1VQM - chains 0 and B of the 32 polymer chains in the assembly; structure by X-ray diffraction, 2.30 A resolution.

Chain 0:
Molecule: 23S ribosomal RNA
Organism: Haloarcula marismortui
Sequence (2922 nucleotides; numbered 2 to 2923; the number before each row is that of its first residue):
     2 UUGGCUACUAUGCCAGCUGGUGGAUUGCUCGGCUCAGGCGCUGAUGAAGG
    52 ACGUGCCAAGCUGCGAUAAGCCAUGGGGAGCCGCACGGAGGCGAAGAACC
   102 AUGGAUUUCCGAAUGAGAAUCUCUCUAACAAUUGCUUCGCGCAAUGAGGA
   152 ACCCCGAGAACUGAAACAUCUCAGUAUCGGGAGGAACAGAAAACGCAAUG
   202 UGAUGUCGUUAGUAACCGCGAGUGAACGCGAUACAGCCCAAACCGAAGCC
   252 CUCACGGGCAAUGUGGUGUCAGGGCUACCUCUCAUCAGCCGACCGUCUCG
   302 ACGAAGUCUCUUGGAACAGAGCGUGAUACAGGGUGACAACCCCGUACUCG
   352 AGACCAGUACGACGUGCGGUAGUGCCAGAGUAGCGGGGGUUGGAUAUCCC
   402 UCGCGAAUAACGCAGGCAUCGACUGCGAAGGCUAAACACAACCUGAGACC
   452 GAUAGUGAACAAGUAGUGUGAACGAACGCUGCAAAGUACCCUCAGAAGGG
   502 AGGCGAAAUAGAGCAUGAAAUCAGUUGGCGAUCGAGCGACAGGGCAUACA
   552 AGGUCCCUCGACGAAUGACCGACGCGCGAGCGUCCAGUAAGACUCACGGG
   602 AAGCCGAUGUUCUGUCGUACGUUUUGAAAAACGAGCCAGGGAGUGUGUCU
   652 GCAUGGCAAGUCUAACCGGAGUAUCCGGGGAGGCACAGGGAAACCGACAU
   702 GGCCGCAGGGCUUUGCCCGAGGGCCGCCGUCUUCAAGGGCGGGGAGCCAU
   752 GUGGACACGACCCGAAUCCGGACGAUCUACGCAUGGACAAGAUGAAGCGU
   802 GCCGAAAGGCACGUGGAAGUCUGUUAGAGUUGGUGUCCUACAAUACCCUC
   852 UCGUGAUCUAUGUGUAGGGGUGAAAGGCCCAUCGAGUCCGGCAACAGCUG
   902 GUUCCAAUCGAAACAUGUCGAAGCAUGACCUCCGCCGAGGUAGUCUGUGA
   952 GGUAGAGCGACCGAUUGGUGUGUCCGCCUCCGAGAGGAGUCGGCACACCU
  1002 GUCAAACUCCAAACUUACAGACGCCGUUUGACGCGGGGAUUCCGGUGCGC
  1052 GGGGUAAGCCUGUGUACCAGGAGGGGAACAACCCAGAGAUAGGUUAAGGU
  1102 CCCCAAGUGUGGAUUAAGUGUAAUCCUCUGAAGGUGGUCUCGAGCCCUAG
  1152 ACAGCCGGGAGGUGAGCUUAGAAGCAGCUACCCUCUAAGAAAAGCGUAAC
  1202 AGCUUACCGGCCGAGGUUUGAGGCGCCCAAAAUGAUCGGGACUCAAAUCC
  1252 ACCACCGAGACCUGUCCGUACCACUCAUACUGGUAAUCGAGUAGAUUGGC
  1302 GCUCUAAUUGGAUGGAAGUAGGGGUGAAAACUCCUAUGGACCGAUUAGUG
  1352 ACGAAAAUCCUGGCCAUAGUAGCAGCGAUAGUCGGGUGAGAACCCCGACG
  1402 GCCUAAUGGAUAAGGGUUCCUCAGCACUGCUGAUCAGCUGAGGGUUAGCC
  1452 GGUCCUAAGUCAUACCGCAACUCGACUAUGACGAAAUGGGAAACGGGUUA
  1502 AUAUUCCCGUGCCACUAUGCAGUGAAAGUUGACGCCCUGGGGUCGAUCAC
  1552 GCUGGGCAUUCGCCCAGUCGAACCGUCCAACUCCGUGGAAGCCGUAAUGG
  1602 CAGGAAGCGGACGAACGGCGGCAUAGGGAAACGUGAUUCAACCUGGGGCC
  1652 CAUGAAAAGACGAGCAUAGUGUCCGUACCGAGAACCGACACAGGUGUCCA
  1702 UGGCGGCGAAAGCCAAGGCCUGUCGGGAGCAACCAACGUUAGGGAAUUCG
  1752 GCAAGUUAGUCCCGUACCUUCGGAAGAAGGGAUGCCUGCUCCGGAACGGA
  1802 GCAGGUCGCAGUGACUCGGAAGCUCGGACUGUCUAGUAACAACAUAGGUG
  1852 ACCGCAAAUCCGCAAGGACUCGUACGGUCACUGAAUCCUGCCCAGUGCAG
  1902 GUAUCUGAACACCUCGUACAAGAGGACGAAGGACCUGUCAACGGCGGGGG
  1952 UAACUAUGACCCUCUUAAGGUAGCGUAGUACCUUGCCGCAUCAGUAGCGG
  2002 CUUGCAUGAAUGGAUUAACCAGAGCUUCACUGUCCCAACGUUGGGCCCGG
  2052 UGAACUGUACAUUCCAGUGCGGAGUCUGGAGACACCCAGGGGGAAGCGAA
  2102 GACCCUAUGGAGCUUUACUGCAGGCUGUCGCUGAGACGUGGUCGCCGAUG
  2152 UGCAGCAUAGGUAGGAGACACUACACAGGUACCCGCGCUAGCGGGCCACC
  2202 GAGUCAACAGUGAAAUACUACCCGUCGGUGACUGCGACUCUCACUCCGGG
  2252 AGGAGGACACCGAUAGCCGGGCAGUUUGACUGGGGCGGUACGCGCUCGAA
  2302 AAGAUAUCGAGCGCGCCCUAUGGCUAUCUCAGCCGGGACAGAGACCCGGC
  2352 GAAGAGUGCAAGAGCAAAAGAUAGCUUGACAGUGUUCUUCCCAACGAGGA
  2402 ACGCUGACGCGAAAGCGUGGUCUAGCGAACCAAUUAGCCUGCUUGAUGCG
  2452 GGCAAUUGAUGACAGAAAAGCUACCCUAGGGAUAACAGAGUCGUCACUCG
  2502 CAAGAGCACAUAUCGACCGAGUGGCUUGCUACCUCGAUGUCGGUUCCCUC
  2552 CAUCCUGCCCGUGCAGAAGCGGGCAAGGGUGAGGUUGUUCGCCUAUUAAA
  2602 GGAGGUCGUGAGCUGGGUUUAGACCGUCGUGAGACAGGUCGGCUGCUAUC
  2652 UACUGGGUGUGUAAUGGUGUCUGACAAGAACGACCGUAUAGUACGAGAGG
  2702 AACUACGGUUGGUGGCCACUGGUGUACCGGUUGUUCGAGAGAGCACGUGC
  2752 CGGGUAGCCACGCCACACGGGGUAAGAGCUGAACGCAUCUAAGCUCGAAA
  2802 CCCACUUGGAAAAGAGACACCGCCGAGGUCCCGCGUACAAGACGCGGUCG
  2852 AUAGACUCGGGGUGUGCGCGUCGAGGUAACGAGACGUUAAGCCCACGAGC
  2902 ACUAACAGACCAAAGCCAUCAU
Unresolved in the structure: 2-9, 126-127, 715, 971-998, 1560, 1952-1963, 2137-2236, 2339-2343, 2665-2666, 2915-2923
Differences from the reference sequence: modified residue (628, 2587-2588, 2619, 2621)
Modified / non-standard residues: 1MA (6-hydro-1-methyladenosine-5'-monophosphate) at position 628, OMU (o2'-methyluridine 5'-monophosphate) at position 2587, OMG (o2'-methylguanosine-5'-monophosphate) at position 2588, UR3 (3-methyluridine-5'-monophoshate) at position 2619, PSU (pseudouridine-5'-monophosphate) at position 2621
Bound ions: Mg2+ site 1 near G28 (its only coordinating residue here); Sr2+ site 1: C34, U457; Na+ site 1: C40, C443; Na+ site 2: G56, A59, G61; Sr2+ site 2: C85, A86, C87 (shared with 1 residue of chain T); Na+ site 3 near U108 (its only coordinating residue here); Na+ site 4: C141, G142; Na+ site 5 near U146 (its only coordinating residue here); Sr2+ site 3: G147, A183 (shared with 1 residue of chain M); Mg2+ site 2: C162, U2276; Mg2+ site 3: A165, A167, C168; Na+ site 6: A165, A166, A167; 47 more Mg2+ sites not listed; 53 more Na+ sites not listed; 2 more K+ sites not listed; 75 more Sr2+ sites not listed

Chain B:
Protein: 50S ribosomal protein L3P
Organism: Haloarcula marismortui
Chain sequence (338 residues; each row starts with the number of its first residue; numbering starts at 0):
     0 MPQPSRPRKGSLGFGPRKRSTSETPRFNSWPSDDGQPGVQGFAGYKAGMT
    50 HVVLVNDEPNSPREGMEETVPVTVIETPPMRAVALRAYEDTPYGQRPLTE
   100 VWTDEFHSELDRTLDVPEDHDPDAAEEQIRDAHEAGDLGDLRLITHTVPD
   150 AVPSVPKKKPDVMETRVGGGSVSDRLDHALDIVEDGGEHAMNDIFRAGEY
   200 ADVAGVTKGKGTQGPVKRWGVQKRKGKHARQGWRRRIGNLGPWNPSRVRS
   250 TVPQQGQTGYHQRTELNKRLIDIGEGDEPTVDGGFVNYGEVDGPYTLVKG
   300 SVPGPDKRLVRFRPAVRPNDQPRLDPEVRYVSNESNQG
Unresolved in the structure: 0
Bound ions: Sr2+ site 1: Gln230 (shared with G836(0), U2615(0) of chain 0); Na+ near Gln230 (its only coordinating residue here); Sr2+ site 2: Asn243, Ser245; Mg2+: Asn335 (shared with A2757(0) of chain 0)

Chain 0 / chain B interface:
Residue-residue contacts (338):
  G834(0) with Arg229(B), phosphate contact
  U835(0) with Lys226(B), phosphate contact; Arg229(B), salt bridge to the phosphate; Gln230(B), hydrogen bond to the phosphate
  G836(0) with Arg229(B), phosphate contact; Gln230(B), phosphate contact
  U837(0) with Gln230(B), phosphate contact
  U1234(0) with Pro244(B), base contact; Arg246(B), hydrogen bond to the base; Arg248(B), sugar contact
  A1732(0) with Thr211(B), hydrogen bond to the sugar; Gln212(B), sugar contact
  A1733(0) with Thr211(B), sugar contact; Gln212(B), sugar contact; Gly213(B), hydrogen bond to the phosphate; Gln254(B), sugar contact
  C1734(0) with Gly213(B), phosphate contact; Arg234(B), salt bridge to the phosphate; Arg235(B), hydrogen bond to the sugar
  C1735(0) with Gly231(B), sugar contact; Trp232(B), phosphate contact; Arg233(B), hydrogen bond to the phosphate; Arg234(B), hydrogen bond to the phosphate; Arg235(B), sugar contact
  A1736(0) with Gly231(B), phosphate contact; Arg233(B), salt bridge to the phosphate
  C1750(0) with Lys226(B), base contact
  G1751(0) with Lys226(B), hydrogen bond to the base
  C1753(0) with Lys226(B), base contact; Arg229(B), hydrogen bond to the base
  A1754(0) with Arg229(B), hydrogen bond to the sugar
  U2034(0) with Gly225(B), hydrogen bond to the phosphate
  C2035(0) with Lys224(B), phosphate contact; Gly225(B), hydrogen bond to the phosphate
  C2036(0) with Lys224(B), salt bridge to the phosphate
  C2037(0) with Lys224(B), hydrogen bond to the phosphate
  A2038(0) with Gln221(B), phosphate contact; Lys222(B), hydrogen bond to the phosphate; Lys224(B), salt bridge to the phosphate
  A2039(0) with Val215(B), phosphate contact; Lys222(B), phosphate contact; Arg234(B), salt bridge to the phosphate
  C2065(0) with Arg246(B), hydrogen bond to the phosphate
  C2066(0) with Pro244(B), phosphate contact; Arg246(B), salt bridge to the phosphate
  G2073(0) with Asn243(B), base contact
  G2090(0) with Gln253(B), hydrogen bond to the base; Gln254(B), hydrogen bond to the sugar
  G2091(0) with Arg235(B), salt bridge to the phosphate; Leu239(B), base contact; Gln253(B), hydrogen bond to the base
  G2092(0) with Trp232(B), hydrogen bond to the phosphate; Arg235(B), salt bridge to the phosphate; Leu239(B), sugar contact
  G2093(0) with Asn238(B), phosphate contact; Leu239(B), hydrogen bond to the phosphate; Gly240(B), sugar contact; Pro241(B), hydrogen bond to the sugar; Trp242(B), hydrogen bond to the sugar; Pro244(B), hydrogen bond to the sugar; Ser245(B), hydrogen bond to the base; Arg246(B), base contact; Val247(B), base contact
  G2094(0) with Trp242(B), sugar contact; Ser245(B), sugar contact
  A2096(0) with Trp242(B), sugar contact
  G2544(0) with His227(B), base contact
  U2545(0) with Gln2(B), hydrogen bond to the phosphate
  U2546(0) with Gln2(B), base contact; Gln221(B), sugar contact; Ile236(B), sugar contact; Gly237(B), hydrogen bond to the sugar; Asn238(B), base contact
  C2547(0) with Gln2(B), base contact; Arg5(B), salt bridge to the phosphate; Lys8(B), phosphate contact; Val220(B), phosphate contact; Gln221(B), hydrogen bond to the phosphate; Asn238(B), hydrogen bond to the base; Pro252(B), sugar contact
  C2548(0) with Arg5(B), salt bridge to the phosphate; Arg7(B), phosphate contact; Lys8(B), hydrogen bond to the phosphate; Pro241(B), base contact; Arg248(B), sugar contact; Thr250(B), hydrogen bond to the sugar; Val251(B), sugar contact; Pro252(B), sugar contact
  C2549(0) with Arg7(B), salt bridge to the phosphate; Leu11(B), phosphate contact; Arg248(B), hydrogen bond to the sugar; Thr250(B), sugar contact
  G2580(0) with Pro6(B), phosphate contact
  U2581(0) with Ser4(B), base contact; Arg5(B), hydrogen bond to the phosphate; Pro6(B), phosphate contact
  G2582(0) with Pro3(B), phosphate contact; Ser4(B), hydrogen bond to the phosphate
  A2583(0) with Pro3(B), phosphate contact
  C2591(0) with Pro1(B), phosphate contact
  G2606(0) with Pro241(B), base contact; Asn243(B), hydrogen bond to the sugar; Arg248(B), base contact
  U2607(0) with Trp242(B), stacking on the base; Asn243(B), hydrogen bond to the phosphate
  G2609(0) with Asn238(B), base contact; Gly240(B), base contact; Pro241(B), sugar contact; Trp242(B), hydrogen bond to the sugar
  U2610(0) with Asn238(B), base contact; Trp242(B), phosphate contact
  G2613(0) with Arg223(B), hydrogen bond to the sugar; Trp232(B), sugar contact; Gly237(B), base contact
  C2614(0) with Arg223(B), hydrogen bond to the sugar; His227(B), hydrogen bond to the sugar; Gln230(B), phosphate contact; Trp232(B), sugar contact
  U2615(0) with Lys226(B), phosphate contact; His227(B), sugar contact; Gln230(B), phosphate contact
  G2616(0) with Lys226(B), salt bridge to the phosphate
  A2653(0) with Arg246(B), sugar contact; Val247(B), hydrogen bond to the sugar
  C2654(0) with Val247(B), sugar contact; Arg248(B), sugar contact; Ser249(B), phosphate contact; Gln253(B), hydrogen bond to the sugar
  U2655(0) with Arg217(B), hydrogen bond to the sugar; Ser249(B), phosphate contact; Gln253(B), hydrogen bond to the sugar; Gln254(B), hydrogen bond to the sugar
  G2656(0) with Pro15(B), phosphate contact; Arg16(B), hydrogen bond to the phosphate; Lys17(B), phosphate contact; Arg217(B), hydrogen bond to the phosphate; Gly255(B), sugar contact; Gln256(B), hydrogen bond to the sugar
  G2657(0) with Lys17(B), phosphate contact; Arg18(B), hydrogen bond to the phosphate; Gln256(B), sugar contact
  G2658(0) with Arg18(B), salt bridge to the phosphate
  G2668(0) with Asp114(B), hydrogen bond to the base
  U2669(0) with Thr112(B), hydrogen bond to the sugar; Leu113(B), sugar contact; Asp114(B), sugar contact
  G2670(0) with Arg85(B), base contact; Thr112(B), sugar contact; Leu113(B), sugar contact; Val161(B), sugar contact
  U2671(0) with Arg25(B), salt bridge to the phosphate; Arg85(B), hydrogen bond to the base; Ile143(B), sugar contact; Val161(B), phosphate contact; Glu163(B), hydrogen bond to the sugar
  C2672(0) with Arg25(B), salt bridge to the phosphate; Arg85(B), sugar contact; Tyr87(B), hydrogen bond to the sugar; Arg141(B), hydrogen bond to the phosphate; Met162(B), phosphate contact; Glu163(B), hydrogen bond to the phosphate
  U2673(0) with Tyr87(B), sugar contact; Gln94(B), hydrogen bond to the sugar; Arg141(B), salt bridge to the phosphate
  G2674(0) with Tyr92(B), sugar contact; Gly93(B), phosphate contact; Gln94(B), hydrogen bond to the phosphate
  A2678(0) with Leu11(B), hydrogen bond to the sugar; Gly12(B), base contact
  G2679(0) with Leu11(B), sugar contact; Gly12(B), sugar contact
  A2680(0) with Pro6(B), base contact
  A2681(0) with Ser10(B), hydrogen bond to the base
  C2682(0) with Arg316(B), salt bridge to the phosphate
  C2707(0) with Asn59(B), phosphate contact
  G2708(0) with Asn59(B), sugar contact
  G2713(0) with Pro6(B), sugar contact
  U2714(0) with Arg7(B), phosphate contact; Lys8(B), phosphate contact; Gly9(B), hydrogen bond to the phosphate; Ser10(B), hydrogen bond to the phosphate; Phe13(B), sugar contact
  G2715(0) with Gly9(B), phosphate contact; Ser10(B), hydrogen bond to the phosphate; Phe13(B), sugar contact; Arg16(B), salt bridge to the phosphate; Arg262(B), hydrogen bond to the phosphate; Glu264(B), hydrogen bond to the base
  G2716(0) with Thr206(B), sugar contact; Arg262(B), salt bridge to the phosphate; Glu264(B), sugar contact; Ser300(B), hydrogen bond to the base; Pro302(B), sugar contact
  C2717(0) with Lys45(B), hydrogen bond to the phosphate; Met48(B), hydrogen bond to the sugar; Thr206(B), phosphate contact; Lys207(B), hydrogen bond to the phosphate; Ser300(B), sugar contact; Val301(B), sugar contact; Pro302(B), sugar contact; Gly303(B), hydrogen bond to the phosphate
  C2718(0) with Lys45(B), salt bridge to the phosphate; Met48(B), sugar contact; Lys207(B), salt bridge to the phosphate; Gly303(B), phosphate contact
  A2719(0) with Met48(B), sugar contact; Thr49(B), hydrogen bond to the sugar; His50(B), hydrogen bond to the sugar; Pro70(B), base contact; Asn335(B), sugar contact
  U2756(0) with Gln336(B), phosphate contact; Gly337(B), hydrogen bond to the phosphate
  A2757(0) with Val285(B), phosphate contact; Asn335(B), phosphate contact; Gln336(B), phosphate contact; Gly337(B), hydrogen bond to the phosphate
  G2758(0) with Val285(B), phosphate contact; Asn286(B), phosphate contact
  C2759(0) with Lys207(B), salt bridge to the phosphate
  C2760(0) with Lys209(B), salt bridge to the phosphate; Lys216(B), salt bridge to the phosphate
  C2764(0) with Pro70(B), sugar contact
  C2765(0) with Glu264(B), base contact; Lys267(B), hydrogen bond to the sugar; Lys298(B), sugar contact; Gly299(B), sugar contact; Ser300(B), hydrogen bond to the base
  A2766(0) with Leu265(B), hydrogen bond to the sugar; Asn266(B), sugar contact; Lys267(B), hydrogen bond to the sugar; Lys298(B), salt bridge to the phosphate
  C2767(0) with Asn266(B), hydrogen bond to the phosphate; Arg316(B), hydrogen bond to the phosphate; Asn318(B), hydrogen bond to the phosphate
  A2768(0) with Arg316(B), hydrogen bond to the phosphate; Asn318(B), hydrogen bond to the phosphate
  C2806(0) with Ser28(B), hydrogen bond to the phosphate; Leu265(B), sugar contact; Arg316(B), sugar contact
  U2807(0) with Gly12(B), base contact; Phe13(B), sugar contact; Asn27(B), hydrogen bond to the phosphate; Ser28(B), hydrogen bond to the phosphate; Thr263(B), hydrogen bond to the phosphate; Arg312(B), salt bridge to the phosphate
  U2808(0) with Gly12(B), sugar contact; Phe13(B), sugar contact; Gly14(B), hydrogen bond to the sugar; Asn27(B), hydrogen bond to the phosphate; Gln261(B), hydrogen bond to the phosphate; Arg262(B), phosphate contact; Thr263(B), hydrogen bond to the phosphate
  G2809(0) with Gly14(B), sugar contact; Pro15(B), sugar contact; Lys17(B), phosphate contact; Gln261(B), phosphate contact
  G2810(0) with Lys17(B), salt bridge to the phosphate; Thr20(B), hydrogen bond to the phosphate
  G2815(0) with Tyr92(B), hydrogen bond to the base
  G2817(0) with Arg95(B), sugar contact
  A2818(0) with Arg95(B), sugar contact; Pro96(B), hydrogen bond to the sugar
  C2819(0) with Arg85(B), hydrogen bond to the base; Pro96(B), sugar contact; Leu97(B), phosphate contact; Thr98(B), sugar contact; Glu99(B), hydrogen bond to the sugar
  A2820(0) with Thr98(B), phosphate contact; Glu99(B), sugar contact; Trp101(B), hydrogen bond to the sugar; His119(B), phosphate contact
  C2821(0) with Asp114(B), hydrogen bond to the sugar; Val115(B), sugar contact; Pro116(B), phosphate contact; Glu117(B), phosphate contact; His119(B), salt bridge to the phosphate
  C2822(0) with Asp114(B), sugar contact; Val115(B), sugar contact; Glu117(B), hydrogen bond to the phosphate; Asp118(B), hydrogen bond to the phosphate
  G2823(0) with Glu117(B), phosphate contact
  A2827(0) with Asp114(B), hydrogen bond to the sugar
  G2828(0) with Asp114(B), phosphate contact
  U2837(0) with Glu22(B), base contact; Val154(B), base contact; Lys156(B), base contact; Pro304(B), sugar contact; Asp305(B), sugar contact; Lys306(B), hydrogen bond to the base; Arg307(B), hydrogen bond to the base
  A2838(0) with Lys207(B), phosphate contact; Gly208(B), hydrogen bond to the phosphate; Tyr259(B), sugar contact; Arg307(B), salt bridge to the phosphate
  C2839(0) with Arg18(B), hydrogen bond to the phosphate; Gly208(B), phosphate contact; Lys209(B), hydrogen bond to the phosphate; Gly210(B), hydrogen bond to the phosphate; Gln256(B), hydrogen bond to the phosphate
  A2840(0) with Gly210(B), phosphate contact; Thr211(B), hydrogen bond to the phosphate
  G2842(0) with Arg18(B), hydrogen bond to the base
  A2843(0) with Arg18(B), hydrogen bond to the base
  C2844(0) with Tyr259(B), sugar contact
  C2846(0) with Pro155(B), sugar contact; Lys156(B), phosphate contact; Lys158(B), phosphate contact
  G2847(0) with Arg111(B), salt bridge to the phosphate; Pro155(B), sugar contact; Lys156(B), phosphate contact; Lys157(B), hydrogen bond to the phosphate; Lys158(B), hydrogen bond to the phosphate
  G2848(0) with Arg111(B), salt bridge to the phosphate; Lys157(B), salt bridge to the phosphate
  G2851(0) with Lys157(B), hydrogen bond to the phosphate
  A2852(0) with Lys157(B), salt bridge to the phosphate
  U2853(0) with Pro155(B), sugar contact
  G2860(0) with Gly282(B), hydrogen bond to the base; Gln336(B), base contact
  G2861(0) with Asp281(B), hydrogen bond to the sugar; Gly282(B), sugar contact; Ser334(B), hydrogen bond to the sugar; Gln336(B), hydrogen bond to the base
  G2862(0) with Ser334(B), hydrogen bond to the phosphate; Gln336(B), sugar contact; Gly337(B), phosphate contact
  G2863(0) with Gly337(B), phosphate contact
  C2897(0) with Phe284(B), sugar contact; Val285(B), sugar contact; Asn286(B), hydrogen bond to the sugar; Gln336(B), hydrogen bond to the base
  G2898(0) with Gly282(B), sugar contact; Phe284(B), sugar contact; Asn286(B), phosphate contact; Tyr287(B), sugar contact; Gly288(B), phosphate contact; Glu289(B), sugar contact
  A2899(0) with Glu289(B), sugar contact
Also at the interface, not in a pair above, chain 0 (126 interface residues in all): A1737, A2089, A2095, U2539, G2712, G2845
Also at the interface, not in a pair above, chain B (146 interface residues in all): Ser19, Glu57, Thr257, His260, Gly283, Arg310, Val315

Summary:
The interface between chain 0 and chain B involves 126 residues on one side and 146 on the other, with 120
hydrogen bonds, 34 salt bridges and 1 aromatic stacking contact. Among the polar pairs are U1234(0)-Arg246(B),
G1751(0)-Lys226(B) and C1753(0)-Arg229(B).
Here chain 0 is 23S ribosomal RNA and chain B is 50S ribosomal protein L3P, both from Haloarcula marismortui.
Entry 1VQM (The structure of the transition state analogue "DAN" bound to the large ribosomal subunit of
haloarcula ...) was determined by X-ray diffraction (same publication as 1VQ4, 1VQ5, 1VQ8, 1VQ9, 1VQK, 1VQL,
1VQO and 1VQP).
